Entry 3BTQ (X-ray diffraction, 1.90 A resolution); this record covers chains E and I.

Chain E:
Molecule: Protein (TRYPSIN)
Source organism: Bos taurus
Notes: EC 3.4.21.4
Reference sequence: P00760 (TRY1_BOVIN); the construct lacks a stretch of the UniProt sequence and is renumbered around it, so the offset changes along the chain: 16-34 = UniProt 21-39; 37-67 = UniProt 40-70; 69-125 = UniProt 71-127; 127-130 = UniProt 128-131; 5 more segments
Chain sequence (223 residues; row label = number of the first residue in the row; note: 10 numbers in that range are skipped by the numbering (no residue carries them; nothing is unmodelled there)):
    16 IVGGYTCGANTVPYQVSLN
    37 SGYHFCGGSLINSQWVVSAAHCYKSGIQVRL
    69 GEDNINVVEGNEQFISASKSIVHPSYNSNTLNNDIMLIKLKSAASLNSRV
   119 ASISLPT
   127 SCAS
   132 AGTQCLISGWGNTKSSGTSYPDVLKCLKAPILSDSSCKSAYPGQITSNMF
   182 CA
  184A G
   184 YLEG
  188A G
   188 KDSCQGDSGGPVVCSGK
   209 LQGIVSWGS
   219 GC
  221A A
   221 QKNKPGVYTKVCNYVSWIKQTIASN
Disulfide bonds: Cys22-Cys157, Cys42-Cys58, Cys128-Cys232, Cys136-Cys201, Cys168-Cys182, Cys191-Cys220
Ion coordination: Ca2+: Glu70, Asn72, Val75, Glu80

Chain I:
Molecule: Protein (bovine pancreatic trypsin inhibitor)
Source organism: Bos taurus
Reference sequence: P00974 (BPT1_BOVIN); residues 501-558 here correspond to UniProt positions 1-58 (UniProt number = residue number - 500)
Chain sequence (58 residues; numbered 501 to 558; the number before each row is that of its first residue):
   501 RPDFCLEPPYTGPCQARIIRYFYNAKAGLCQTFVYGGCRAKRNNFKSAED
   551 CLRTCGGA
Disordered / not traced: 501-502
Differences from the reference sequence: engineered mutation Gln515 (Lys15 in P00974), Leu552 (Met52 in P00974)
Disulfide bonds: Cys505-Cys555, Cys514-Cys538, Cys530-Cys551

Interface between chain E and chain I:
Pairs across the interface (37):
  Tyr39(E) with Arg517(I); Ile518(I); Ile519(I), hydrogen bond (side chain-backbone)
  His40(E) with Arg517(I), hydrogen bond (backbone-side chain)
  Phe41(E) with Ala516(I); Arg517(I), hydrogen bond (backbone-backbone)
  Cys42(E) with Ala516(I), hydrophobic
  His57(E) with Cys514(I); Gln515(I); Ala516(I); Gly536(I); Gly537(I)
  Lys60(E) with Ile518(I)
  Asn97(E) with Arg539(I), hydrogen bond (backbone-side chain)
  Leu99(E) with Cys514(I), hydrophobic; Cys538(I), hydrophobic; Arg539(I)
  Tyr151(E) with Arg517(I)
  Ser190(E) with Gln515(I), hydrogen bond
  Cys191(E) with Gln515(I), hydrogen bond (backbone-side chain)
  Gln192(E) with Thr511(I); Gly512(I); Cys514(I), hydrogen bond (side chain-backbone); Gln515(I); Ala516(I)
  Gly193(E) with Gln515(I), hydrogen bond (backbone-backbone); Ala516(I); Arg517(I)
  Asp194(E) with Gln515(I), hydrogen bond (backbone-backbone)
  Ser195(E) with Gln515(I), hydrogen bond (backbone-backbone); Ala516(I), hydrogen bond (side chain-backbone)
  Val213(E) with Gln515(I)
  Ser214(E) with Cys514(I); Gln515(I), hydrogen bond (backbone-backbone)
  Trp215(E) with Pro513(I); Gln515(I), hydrogen bond (backbone-side chain)
  Gly216(E) with Pro513(I), hydrogen bond (backbone-backbone)
Also at the interface, not in a pair above, chain E (24 interface residues in all): Tyr94, Ser96, Thr98, Gly219, Cys220
Also at the interface, not in a pair above, chain I (14 interface residues in all): Val534

Summary:
Chain E and chain I form an interface of 24 and 14 residues respectively, with 14 hydrogen bonds. Among the
polar pairs are Tyr39(E)-Ile519(I), His40(E)-Arg517(I) and Asn97(E)-Arg539(I). Glu70(E), Asn72(E), Val75(E)
and Glu80(E) form the Ca2+ site.
Here chain E is Protein (TRYPSIN) and chain I is Protein (bovine pancreatic trypsin inhibitor), both from Bos
taurus. Entry 3BTQ (The crystal structures of the complexes between bovine beta-trypsin and ten P1 variants of
bpti) was determined by X-ray diffraction together with 3BTD, 3BTE, 3BTF, 3BTG, 3BTH, 3BTK and 3 further
entries from the same study.
